PDB entry 7KB1 | X-ray diffraction, 1.85 A resolution | chains A and B of the 4 polymer chains in the assembly

== Chain A (and B) ==
Protein: O-acetyl-L-homoserine sulfhydrylase
From: Thermotoga maritima (strain ATCC 43589 / MSB8 / DSM 3109 / JCM 10099)
Notes: EC 2.5.1.-; chain B of this document is another copy of the same molecule, construct and numbering; everything in this record applies to it too
UniProtKB: Q9WZY4 (METY_THEMA); residues 1-430 here = UniProt positions 1-430
Amino-acid sequence (430 residues; numbered 1 to 430; the number before each row is that of its first residue):
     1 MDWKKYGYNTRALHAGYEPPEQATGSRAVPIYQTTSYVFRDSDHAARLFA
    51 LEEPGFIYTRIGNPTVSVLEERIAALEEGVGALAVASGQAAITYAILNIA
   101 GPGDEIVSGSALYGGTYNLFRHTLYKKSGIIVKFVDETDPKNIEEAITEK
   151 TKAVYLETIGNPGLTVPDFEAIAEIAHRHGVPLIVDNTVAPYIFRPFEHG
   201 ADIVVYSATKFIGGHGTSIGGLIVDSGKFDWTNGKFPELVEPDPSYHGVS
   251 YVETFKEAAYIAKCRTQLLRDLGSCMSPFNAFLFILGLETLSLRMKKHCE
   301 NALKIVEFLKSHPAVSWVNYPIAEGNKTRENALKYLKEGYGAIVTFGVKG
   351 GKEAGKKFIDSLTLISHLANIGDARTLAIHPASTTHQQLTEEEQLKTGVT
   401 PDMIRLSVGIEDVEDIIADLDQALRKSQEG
Unresolved in the structure: 1, 430
Residues lining bound ligands: WBJ ((2E)-2-[({3-hydroxy-2-methyl-5-[(phosphonooxy)methyl]pyridin-4-yl}methyl)imino]but-3-enoic acid): Ser-87, Gly-88, Gln-89, Ile-92, Tyr-113, Thr-116, Glu-157, Asn-161, Asp-186, Thr-188, Ser-207, Thr-209, Lys-210, Ile-219, Gly-220, Ala-369, Asn-370, Ile-371, Thr-385, Arg-405
From the paper describing this entry:
  - binding site for WBJ: Tyr-58, Asn-161, Lys-210, Arg-405
  - conformationally variable residues: Asn-161
  - specificity-determining residues: Arg-270
  - specificity-determining residues: Asn-118 (proposed by the authors, not directly observed)
  - catalytic residues: Lys-210 (proposed by the authors, not directly observed)

== How chain A and chain B interact ==
Pairs across the interface (156):
  Gln-33(A) with Thr-217(B); Ser-218(B), hydrogen bond; Phe-279(B); Asn-280(B), hydrogen bond; Leu-283(B)
  Thr-34(A) with Gly-216(B); Thr-217(B), hydrogen bond (backbone-backbone)
  Thr-35(A) with Thr-209(B); Gly-216(B), hydrogen bond (backbone-backbone); Thr-217(B); Ser-218(B); Asn-370(B), hydrogen bond
  Ser-36(A) with Leu-368(B); Ala-369(B), hydrogen bond (side chain-backbone); Asn-370(B)
  Tyr-37(A) with His-367(B); Leu-368(B)
  Val-38(A) with His-367(B); Leu-368(B), hydrophobic
  Phe-39(A) with His-367(B), hydrogen bond (backbone-backbone); Leu-368(B), hydrophobic; Ala-369(B)
  Asp-41(A) with Asp-360(B); His-367(B)
  Ser-42(A) with Lys-356(B), hydrogen bond (side chain-backbone); Ile-359(B); Asp-360(B), hydrogen bond; His-367(B)
  Asp-43(A) with Lys-356(B), salt bridge
  Ala-45(A) with His-367(B)
  Ala-46(A) with Ser-383(B)
  Phe-49(A) with Ala-369(B), hydrophobic; Ser-383(B); Thr-384(B); Gln-387(B)
  Ala-50(A) with Gln-387(B)
  Ile-57(A) with Ala-369(B)
  Tyr-58(A) with Thr-209(B); Lys-210(B), hydrogen bond; Ile-219(B); Ala-369(B)
  Thr-59(A) with Ile-219(B)
  Arg-60(A) with Gln-89(B); Tyr-113(B), hydrogen bond; Ile-219(B)
  Ala-86(A) with Gly-273(B); Cys-275(B), hydrogen bond (backbone-side chain)
  Ser-87(A) with Gly-273(B), hydrogen bond (side chain-backbone); Cys-275(B)
  Gln-89(A) with Arg-60(B); Arg-270(B); Asp-271(B), hydrogen bond (side chain-backbone)
  Ala-90(A) with Leu-272(B); Gly-273(B)
  Thr-93(A) with Asp-271(B); Leu-272(B)
  Leu-97(A) with Lys-127(B), hydrogen bond (backbone-side chain)
  Ala-100(A) with Lys-127(B), hydrogen bond (backbone-side chain)
  Pro-102(A) with Lys-126(B); Lys-127(B); Gly-129(B)
  Tyr-113(A) with Arg-60(B), hydrogen bond
  Asn-118(A) with Ser-245(B); Asp-271(B), hydrogen bond
  Leu-119(A) with Asp-271(B); Leu-272(B), hydrophobic
  His-122(A) with Pro-244(B)
  Thr-123(A) with Asp-271(B), hydrogen bond
  Lys-126(A) with Pro-102(B); Glu-238(B)
  Lys-127(A) with Leu-97(B), hydrogen bond (side chain-backbone); Ala-100(B), hydrogen bond (side chain-backbone); Pro-102(B); Ser-128(B), hydrogen bond (backbone-side chain); Glu-238(B), salt bridge
  Ser-128(A) with Lys-127(B), hydrogen bond (side chain-backbone); Ser-128(B)
  Gly-129(A) with Pro-102(B)
  Thr-209(A) with Thr-35(B); Tyr-58(B)
  Lys-210(A) with Tyr-58(B), hydrogen bond
  Gly-216(A) with Thr-34(B); Thr-35(B), hydrogen bond (backbone-backbone)
  Thr-217(A) with Gln-33(B), hydrogen bond (backbone-side chain); Thr-34(B), hydrogen bond (backbone-backbone); Thr-35(B)
  Ser-218(A) with Gln-33(B), hydrogen bond; Thr-35(B)
  Ile-219(A) with Tyr-58(B); Thr-59(B); Arg-60(B); Cys-275(B), hydrophobic
  Glu-238(A) with Lys-126(B); Lys-127(B), salt bridge
  Ser-245(A) with Asn-118(B); Gln-388(B), hydrogen bond (backbone-side chain)
  Tyr-246(A) with Gln-388(B)
  His-247(A) with Gln-387(B), hydrogen bond (side chain-backbone); Gln-388(B); Leu-389(B)
  Arg-270(A) with Gln-89(B); Gln-388(B)
  Asp-271(A) with Gln-89(B), hydrogen bond (backbone-side chain); Thr-93(B); Asn-118(B), hydrogen bond; Leu-119(B); Thr-123(B), hydrogen bond
  Leu-272(A) with Ala-90(B); Thr-93(B); Leu-119(B), hydrophobic; Thr-123(B)
  Gly-273(A) with Ala-86(B); Ser-87(B), hydrogen bond (backbone-side chain); Ala-90(B)
  Ser-274(A) with Ser-274(B), hydrogen bond
  Cys-275(A) with Ala-86(B); Ile-219(B), hydrophobic
  Ser-277(A) with Ser-277(B); Asn-280(B), hydrogen bond
  Phe-279(A) with Gln-33(B); Phe-279(B), hydrophobic
  Asn-280(A) with Gln-33(B), hydrogen bond; Ser-277(B), hydrogen bond
  Leu-283(A) with Gln-33(B)
  Lys-356(A) with Ser-42(B), hydrogen bond (backbone-side chain); Asp-43(B), salt bridge
  Ile-359(A) with Ser-42(B)
  Asp-360(A) with Asp-41(B); Ser-42(B), hydrogen bond
  His-367(A) with Tyr-37(B); Val-38(B); Phe-39(B), hydrogen bond (backbone-backbone); Asp-41(B); Ser-42(B); Ala-45(B)
  Leu-368(A) with Ser-36(B); Tyr-37(B); Val-38(B), hydrophobic; Phe-39(B), hydrophobic
  Ala-369(A) with Ser-36(B), hydrogen bond (backbone-side chain); Phe-39(B); Phe-49(B), hydrophobic; Tyr-58(B)
  Asn-370(A) with Thr-35(B), hydrogen bond; Ser-36(B)
  Ser-383(A) with Ala-46(B); Phe-49(B)
  Thr-384(A) with Phe-49(B)
  Gln-387(A) with Phe-49(B); Ala-50(B); His-247(B), hydrogen bond (backbone-side chain)
  Gln-388(A) with Ser-245(B); Tyr-246(B); His-247(B); Arg-270(B)
  Leu-389(A) with His-247(B), hydrogen bond (backbone-side chain)
Also at the interface, not in a pair above, chain A (76 interface residues in all): Asn-98, Gly-101, Pro-244, Gln-267, Leu-268, Ser-366, Ile-379, Thr-385, Thr-390
Also at the interface, not in a pair above, chain B (76 interface residues in all): Ile-57, Asn-98, Gly-101, His-122, Gln-267, Leu-268, Ser-366, Ile-379, Thr-385, Thr-390

== Summary ==
The chain A/chain B interface involves 76 residues from each chain; the contacts include 45 hydrogen bonds and
4 salt bridges. Polar pairs include Asp-43(A)/Lys-356(B), Lys-127(A)/Glu-238(B) and Gln-33(A)/Ser-218(B).
Ligands of chain A: compound WBJ. The paper reports the catalytic residue Lys-210(A); a binding site for WBJ
at Tyr-58(A), Asn-161(A) and Lys-210(A) among others.
Both chains are O-acetyl-L-homoserine sulfhydrylase (Thermotoga maritima (strain ATCC 43589 / MSB8 / DSM 3109
/ JCM 10099)). Entry 7KB1 (Complex of O-acety-L-homoserine aminocarboxypropyltransferase (MetY) from
Thermotoga maritima and a key reaction intermediate) was determined by X-ray diffraction together with 7KB0
from the same study.
